Entry 8I03 (electron microscopy, 3.20 A resolution); this record covers chains F and H of the 11 polymer chains in the assembly.

# Chain F
Protein: Transcriptional regulatory protein rxt2
From: Schizosaccharomyces pombe
UniProtKB: O94355 (RTX2_SCHPO); residue numbers follow UniProt; this construct covers 1-240
Chain sequence (240 residues; numbered 1 to 240; the number before each row is that of its first residue):
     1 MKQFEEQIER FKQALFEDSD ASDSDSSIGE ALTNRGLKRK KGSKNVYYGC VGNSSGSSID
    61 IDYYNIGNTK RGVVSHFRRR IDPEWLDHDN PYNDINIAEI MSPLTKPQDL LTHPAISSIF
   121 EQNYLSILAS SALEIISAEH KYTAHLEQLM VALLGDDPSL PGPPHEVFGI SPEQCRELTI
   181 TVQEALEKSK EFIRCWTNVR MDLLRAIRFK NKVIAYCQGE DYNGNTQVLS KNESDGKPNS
Disordered / not traced: 229-240
Modified positions: Ser-19, Ser-22, Ser-24, Ser-27 (phosphoserine; SEP)

# Chain H
Protein: Chromatin modification-related protein png2
From: Schizosaccharomyces pombe
UniProtKB: O74736 (ING2_SCHPO); residues 1-305 here = UniProt positions 1-305
Chain sequence (305 residues; row label = number of the first residue in the row):
     1 MGTSGIEIFA ALNDFTDAIV SVPESVCGKF TSLKEIDAQV RDIRQNVIQE IGVVLKNEKN
    61 DELSGEERCE RLQKTLKEIL PYSDSKICLA TDAMNNIKSC IDRLDAGFEY VELEIPQQLR
   121 LGYPDDRALM NYHSTVTPQT SERRRETRRH QNNQHSQQYS SQERSSSYNN FEDASSPQSS
   181 YHTPTKRRKN AVPRKSSSPP LSSTKHAPQS TERRPVRRSE SRLKQTNGEP LVKHDTLDSS
   241 DISREGEQLY CYCQQVSYGQ MIGCDNENCK REWFHLPCVG LVEPPKGIWY CKECEELAKS
   301 SESRQ
Disordered / not traced: 1-4, 131-305
Swiss-Prot annotation at these positions:
  - zinc finger: Gln-248 to Leu-297 (PHD-type)
  - binding site (Zn(2+)): Cys-251, Cys-253, Cys-264, Cys-269, His-275, Cys-278, Cys-291, Cys-294
  - site (Histone H3K4me3 binding): Tyr-250, Met-261, Asp-265, Trp-273
  - modified residue: Tyr-181 (Phosphotyrosine), Thr-183 (Phosphothreonine), Ser-197 (Phosphoserine), Ser-198 (Phosphoserine)

# How chain F and chain H interact
Residue-residue contacts (55; chain F residue first):
  Pro-103(F) with Asn-13(H)
  Leu-104(F) with Asn-13(H)
  Pro-107(F) with Phe-9(H), hydrophobic
  Ile-119(F) with Val-20(H), hydrophobic
  Leu-125(F) with Val-22(H), hydrophobic; Pro-23(H), hydrophobic
  Leu-128(F) with Pro-23(H); Val-26(H), hydrophobic; Phe-30(H)
  Ser-131(F) with Phe-30(H)
  Ala-132(F) with Phe-30(H)
  Ala-138(F) with Arg-44(H)
  Glu-139(F) with Arg-44(H), salt bridge; Lys-86(H), salt bridge
  Lys-141(F) with Ile-48(H)
  Tyr-142(F) with Arg-44(H); Val-47(H), hydrophobic; Ile-79(H)
  His-145(F) with Ile-51(H)
  Leu-146(F) with Ile-51(H), hydrophobic
  Gln-148(F) with Leu-55(H)
  Val-167(F) with Asn-57(H), hydrogen bond (backbone-side chain)
  Gly-169(F) with Gly-65(H); Glu-66(H)
  Ile-170(F) with Gly-65(H); Glu-66(H)
  Gln-174(F) with Glu-66(H); Glu-70(H)
  Glu-177(F) with Gln-73(H)
  Leu-178(F) with Gln-73(H)
  Thr-181(F) with Gln-73(H); Leu-76(H); Lys-77(H)
  Val-182(F) with Leu-76(H), hydrophobic
  Lys-188(F) with Leu-80(H); Ser-83(H); Asp-84(H), salt bridge; Ile-87(H)
  Phe-192(F) with Lys-86(H); Ala-90(H), hydrophobic
  Cys-195(F) with Ala-90(H), hydrophobic
  Trp-196(F) with Phe-30(H), hydrophobic; Leu-33(H), hydrophobic; Ala-93(H), hydrophobic
  Asn-198(F) with Met-94(H)
  Val-199(F) with Met-94(H), hydrophobic
  Asp-202(F) with Ile-97(H); Ile-101(H)
  Arg-205(F) with Asp-105(H), salt bridge
  Val-213(F) with Phe-108(H), hydrophobic
  Tyr-216(F) with Glu-112(H), hydrogen bond; Leu-119(H); Arg-120(H)
  Gly-219(F) with Leu-119(H)
  Glu-220(F) with Tyr-123(H)
Other interface residues (no listed pair), chain F (55 interface residues in all): Thr-105, Lys-106, Gln-108, Leu-110, Ile-116, Phe-120, Tyr-124, Leu-149, Ala-152, Phe-168, Glu-184, Ala-185, Glu-191, Arg-194, Leu-203, Ala-206, Phe-209, Lys-210, Lys-212, Cys-217
Other interface residues (no listed pair), chain H (52 interface residues in all): Leu-12, Phe-15, Thr-16, Ile-19, Lys-34, Val-54, Cys-69, Leu-72, Thr-91, Lys-98, Leu-104, Val-111, Ile-115, Gln-118, Gly-122

# In short
55 residues of chain F face 52 of chain H across their interface; the contacts include 2 hydrogen bonds and 4
salt bridges. Polar contacts include Glu-139(F)/Arg-44(H), Glu-139(F)/Lys-86(H) and Lys-188(F)/Asp-84(H).
UniProt lists 8 Zn2+-binding residues on chain H.
Here chain F is Transcriptional regulatory protein rxt2 and chain H is Chromatin modification-related protein
png2, both from Schizosaccharomyces pombe. Entry 8I03 (Cryo-EM structure of the SIN3L complex from S. pombe)
was determined by electron microscopy together with 8I02 from the same study.
